PDB entry 3C6X | X-ray diffraction, 1.05 A resolution | chain A

== Chain A ==
Protein: Hydroxynitrilase
From: Hevea brasiliensis
Notes: EC 4.1.2.37
UniProtKB: P52704 (HNL_HEVBR); residues 1-257 here = UniProt positions 1-257
Sequence (257 residues; numbered 1 to 257; the number before each row is that of its first residue):
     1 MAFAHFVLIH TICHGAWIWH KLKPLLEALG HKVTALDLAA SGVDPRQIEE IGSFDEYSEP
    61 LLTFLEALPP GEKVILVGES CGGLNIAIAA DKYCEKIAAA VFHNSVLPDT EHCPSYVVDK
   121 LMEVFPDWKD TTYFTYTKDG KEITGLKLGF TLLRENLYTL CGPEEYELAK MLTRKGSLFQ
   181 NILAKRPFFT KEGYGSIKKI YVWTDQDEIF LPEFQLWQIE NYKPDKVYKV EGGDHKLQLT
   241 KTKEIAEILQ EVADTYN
Disordered / not traced: 1
Glycans and other covalent adducts: beta-mercaptoethanol (BME) linked to C94

== Summary ==
Chain A is Hydroxynitrilase (Hevea brasiliensis); the structure, HNL from Hevea brasiliensis to atomic
resolution, was determined by X-ray diffraction, deposited together with 3C6Y and 3C70.
